Entry 1BIB (X-ray diffraction, 2.80 A resolution); this record covers chain A.

# Chain A
Protein: Bir A
From: Escherichia coli
Notes: EC 6.3.4.15
UniProt: P06709 (BIRA_ECOLI); residue numbers follow UniProt; this construct covers 1-321
Amino-acid sequence (321 residues; each row starts with the number of its first residue):
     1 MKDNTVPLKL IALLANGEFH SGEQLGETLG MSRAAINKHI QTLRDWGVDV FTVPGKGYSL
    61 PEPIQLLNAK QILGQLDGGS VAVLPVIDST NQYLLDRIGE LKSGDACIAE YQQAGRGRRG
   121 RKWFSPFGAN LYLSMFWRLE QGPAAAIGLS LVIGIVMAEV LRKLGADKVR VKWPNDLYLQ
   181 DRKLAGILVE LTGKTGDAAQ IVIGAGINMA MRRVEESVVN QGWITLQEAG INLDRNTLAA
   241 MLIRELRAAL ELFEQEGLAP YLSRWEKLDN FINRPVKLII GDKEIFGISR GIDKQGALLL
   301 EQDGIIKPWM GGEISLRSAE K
Disordered / not traced: 1, 119-124, 142, 194-197, 212-222, 318-321
Ligand contacts: biotin (BTN): Ser-89, Thr-90, Asn-91, Gln-112, Ala-114, Gly-115, Arg-116, Gly-117, Tyr-132, Leu-133, Ser-134, Lys-183, Gly-186, Ile-187, Leu-188, Gly-204, Ala-205, Gly-206

# In short
Chain A binds biotin.
Chain A is Bir A (Escherichia coli); the structure, The E. coli biotin holoenzyme synthetase(slash)bio
repressor crystal structure delineates the biotin and DNA-binding domains, was determined by X-ray diffraction
together with 1BIA from the same study.
